PDB entry 8Y53 | electron microscopy, 2.93 A resolution | chains A and N of the 6 polymer chains in the assembly

# Chain A
Protein: Guanine nucleotide-binding protein G(q) subunit alpha
Organism: Homo sapiens
Amino-acid sequence (361 residues; each row starts with the number of its first residue):
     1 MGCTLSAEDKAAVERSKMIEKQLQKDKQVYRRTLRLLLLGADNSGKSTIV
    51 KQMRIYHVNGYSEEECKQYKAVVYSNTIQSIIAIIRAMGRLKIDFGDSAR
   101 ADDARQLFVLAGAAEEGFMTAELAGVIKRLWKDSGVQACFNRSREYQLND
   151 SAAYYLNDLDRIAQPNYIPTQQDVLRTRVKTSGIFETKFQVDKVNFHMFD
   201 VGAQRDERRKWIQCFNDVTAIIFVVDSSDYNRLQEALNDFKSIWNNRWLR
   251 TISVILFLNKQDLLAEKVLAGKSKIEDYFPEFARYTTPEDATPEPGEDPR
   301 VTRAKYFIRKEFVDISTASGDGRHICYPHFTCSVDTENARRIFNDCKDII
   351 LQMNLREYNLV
Not modelled in the structure: 1-4, 56-180

# Chain N
Protein: nanobody Nb35
Organism: Lama glama
Notes: antibody fragment or engineered binder
Amino-acid sequence (150 residues; numbered -21 to 128; the number before each row is that of its first residue; numbers below 1 keep their minus sign (Met-21 is residue -21)):
   -21 MKYLLPTAAAGLLLLAAQPAMAQVQLQESGGGLVQPGGSLRLSCAASGFT
    29 FSNYKMNWVRQAPGKGLEWVSDISQSGASISYTGSVKGRFTISRDNAKNT
    79 LYLQMNSLKPEDTAVYYCARCPAPFTRDCFDVTSTTYAYRGQGTQVTVSS
Not modelled in the structure: -21 to 0

# How chain A and chain N interact
Contacting residue pairs (24; chain A residue first):
  Asp206(A) with Thr111(N); Ser112(N), hydrogen bond (side chain-backbone); Thr113(N)
  Glu207(A) with Phe108(N); Thr111(N); Tyr115(N)
  Arg209(A) with Pro100(N); Phe108(N); Tyr115(N)
  Gln234(A) with Trp47(N); Thr61(N)
  Glu235(A) with Leu45(N); Glu46(N); Val110(N)
  Asn238(A) with Trp47(N)
  Ser242(A) with Asp106(N); Cys107(N), hydrogen bond (side chain-backbone)
  Asn245(A) with Arg105(N), hydrogen bond; Asp106(N)
  Asn246(A) with Asp106(N), hydrogen bond
  Tyr278(A) with Gly62(N); Ser63(N)
  Pro280(A) with Gly62(N)
  Ser319(A) with Arg105(N)
Other interface residues (no listed pair), chain A (18 interface residues in all): Arg205, Arg208, Lys241, Arg247, Glu281, Ala318
Other interface residues (no listed pair), chain N (20 interface residues in all): Lys65, Thr104, Thr114, Tyr117

# Overview
The interface between chain A and chain N involves 18 residues on one side and 20 on the other; the contacts
include 4 hydrogen bonds. Polar pairs include Asp206(A)-Ser112(N), Ser242(A)-Cys107(N) and
Asn245(A)-Arg105(N).
Chain A is Guanine nucleotide-binding protein G(q) subunit alpha (Homo sapiens) and chain N is nanobody Nb35
(Lama glama); the structure, Cryo-EM structure of the MK-5046-bound BRS3-Gq complex, was determined by
electron microscopy (same publication as 8Y52).
